4EEE - chains A and C of the 4 polymer chains in the assembly; structure by X-ray diffraction, 2.71 A resolution.

== Chain A (and C) ==
Molecule: 14L protein
Source organism: Yaba-like disease virus
Notes: chain C of this document is another copy of the same molecule, construct and numbering; everything in this record applies to it too
UniProt: Q9DHU8 (Q9DHU8_YLDV); numbering as in UniProt (aligned over 20-136)
Amino-acid sequence (118 residues; each row starts with the number of its first residue):
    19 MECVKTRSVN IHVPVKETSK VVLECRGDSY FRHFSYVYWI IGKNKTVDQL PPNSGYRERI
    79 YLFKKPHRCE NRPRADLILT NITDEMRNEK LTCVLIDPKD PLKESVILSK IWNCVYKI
Disordered / not traced: 19, 135-136 (chain C: 134-136)
Disulfides: Cys-21/Cys-87, Cys-43/Cys-111
Differences from the reference sequence: expression tag (19)
Reported in the primary citation:
  - self-association interface (contacts with another copy of this molecule); pairs are residue here / residue on that copy: Cys-132/Cys-132 (disulfide)
  - contacts within the chain: Lys-23/Tyr-48 (hydrophobic contact)
  - mutagenesis - H30A/V33R/E42R/T64F/C132S, H30A/V33R/E42R/Y54A/C132S, H30A/V33R/E42R/I114A/C132S (1.8-fold), H30A/V33R/E42R/F52A/C132S: unchanged binding to Interleukin-18
  - specificity-determining residues: Pro-116

== How chain A and chain C interact ==
Contacting residue pairs - 39 pairs, chain A then chain C:
  Val-27(A) / Lys-34(C)  hydrogen bond (backbone-side chain)
  Asn-28(A) / Pro-32(C)
  Asn-28(A) / Val-33(C)
  Asn-28(A) / Lys-34(C)
  Ile-29(A) / Val-31(C)
  Ile-29(A) / Pro-32(C)
  Ile-29(A) / Val-33(C)  hydrogen bond (backbone-backbone)
  His-30(A) / His-30(C)
  His-30(A) / Val-31(C)
  His-30(A) / Pro-32(C)
  His-30(A) / Val-40(C)  hydrogen bond (side chain-backbone)
  His-30(A) / Glu-42(C)
  Val-31(A) / Ile-29(C)
  Val-31(A) / His-30(C)
  Val-31(A) / Val-31(C)  hydrogen bond (backbone-backbone)
  Val-31(A) / Val-33(C)  hydrophobic
  Pro-32(A) / Asn-28(C)
  Pro-32(A) / Ile-29(C)
  Pro-32(A) / His-30(C)
  Val-33(A) / Asn-28(C)
  Val-33(A) / Ile-29(C)  hydrogen bond (backbone-backbone)
  Val-33(A) / Val-31(C)  hydrophobic
  Val-33(A) / Glu-122(C)
  Lys-34(A) / Val-27(C)  hydrogen bond (side chain-backbone)
  Lys-34(A) / Asn-28(C)
  Lys-34(A) / Glu-122(C)  salt bridge
  Thr-36(A) / Asn-28(C)
  Val-40(A) / His-30(C)  hydrogen bond (backbone-side chain)
  Glu-42(A) / Glu-42(C)
  Glu-42(A) / Arg-44(C)  salt bridge
  Arg-44(A) / Glu-42(C)  salt bridge
  Glu-122(A) / Val-33(C)
  Glu-122(A) / Lys-34(C)  salt bridge
  Lys-128(A) / Cys-132(C)
  Cys-132(A) / Lys-128(C)  hydrogen bond (side chain-backbone)
  Cys-132(A) / Cys-132(C)  disulfide
  Tyr-134(A) / Val-124(C)
  Tyr-134(A) / Ile-125(C)  hydrogen bond (side chain-backbone)
  Tyr-134(A) / Lys-128(C)
Interface residues without a listed pair, chain A (18 interface residues in all): Val-124, Ile-129
Interface residues without a listed pair, chain C (19 interface residues in all): Thr-36, Ser-123, Ile-129
Disulfides between the chains: Cys-132(A)/Cys-132(C)

== Summary ==
The interface between chain A and chain C involves 18 residues on one side and 19 on the other; the contacts
include 1 disulfide bond, 9 hydrogen bonds and 4 salt bridges. Polar contacts include Lys-34(A)/Glu-122(C),
Glu-42(A)/Arg-44(C) and Val-27(A)/Lys-34(C). From the paper: H30A/V33R/E42R/T64F/C132S,
H30A/V33R/E42R/Y54A/C132S and H30A/V33R/E42R/I114A/C132S of chain A, among others, leave binding to
Interleukin-18 unchanged; the specificity determinant Pro-116(A).
Both chains are 14L protein (Yaba-like disease virus). Entry 4EEE (Crystal Structure of YLDV 14L IL-18 Binding
Protein in Complex with Human IL-18) was determined by X-ray diffraction (same publication as 4EKX).
